1Y5A - chain T; structure by X-ray diffraction, 1.40 A resolution.

== Chain T ==
Name: Trypsin, cationic
Source organism: Bos taurus
Notes: EC 3.4.21.4
UniProtKB: P00760 (TRY1_BOVIN); the construct lacks a stretch of the UniProt sequence and is renumbered around it, so the offset changes along the chain: 16-34 = UniProt 21-39; 37-67 = UniProt 40-70; 69-125 = UniProt 71-127; 127-130 = UniProt 128-131; 6 more segments
Chain sequence (223 residues; row label = number of the first residue in the row; note: 10 numbers in that range are skipped by the numbering (no residue carries them; nothing is unmodelled there)):
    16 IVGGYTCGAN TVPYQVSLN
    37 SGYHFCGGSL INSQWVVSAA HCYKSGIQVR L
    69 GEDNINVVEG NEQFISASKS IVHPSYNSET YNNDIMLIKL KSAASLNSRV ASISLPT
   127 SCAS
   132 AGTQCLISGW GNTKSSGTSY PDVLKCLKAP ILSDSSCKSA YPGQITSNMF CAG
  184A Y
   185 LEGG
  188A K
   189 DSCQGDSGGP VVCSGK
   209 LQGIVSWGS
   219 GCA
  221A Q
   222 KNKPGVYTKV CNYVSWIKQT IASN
Construct notes: engineered mutation Glu97 (Asn99 in P00760), Tyr99 (Leu101 in P00760)
Cystine bridges: Cys22-Cys157, Cys42-Cys58, Cys128-Cys232, Cys136-Cys201, Cys168-Cys182, Cys191-Cys220
Metal / ion sites: Ca2+: Glu70, Asn72, Val75, Glu80
Residues lining bound ligands: TL2 (2-O-{4-[amino(imino)methyl]phenyl}-5-O-{3-[amino(imino)methyl]phenyl}-1,4:3,6-dianhydro-D-glucitol): Glu97, Thr98, Tyr99, Gln175, Asp189, Ser190, Cys191, Gln192, Ser195, Val213, Ser214, Trp215, Gly216, Ser217, Gly219, Cys220, Gly226, Tyr228

== Summary ==
Ligands of chain T: compound TL2. Glu70, Asn72, Val75 and Glu80 form the Ca2+ site.
Chain T is Trypsin, cationic (Bos taurus); the structure, Dianhydrosugar-based benzamidine, factor Xa specific
inhibitor in complex with bovine trypsin mutant, was determined by X-ray diffraction, deposited together with
1Y59, 1Y5B and 1Y5U.
